Entry 3L02 (X-ray diffraction, 2.30 A resolution); this record covers chain A.

Chain A:
Molecule: N-acetylornithine carbamoyltransferase
Organism: Xanthomonas campestris pv. campestris
Notes: EC 2.1.3.9
UniProtKB: Q8P8J2 (AOTC_XANCP); residue numbers follow UniProt; this construct covers 1-339
Sequence (359 residues; each row starts with the number of its first residue; numbers below 1 keep their minus sign (Met-19 is residue -19)):
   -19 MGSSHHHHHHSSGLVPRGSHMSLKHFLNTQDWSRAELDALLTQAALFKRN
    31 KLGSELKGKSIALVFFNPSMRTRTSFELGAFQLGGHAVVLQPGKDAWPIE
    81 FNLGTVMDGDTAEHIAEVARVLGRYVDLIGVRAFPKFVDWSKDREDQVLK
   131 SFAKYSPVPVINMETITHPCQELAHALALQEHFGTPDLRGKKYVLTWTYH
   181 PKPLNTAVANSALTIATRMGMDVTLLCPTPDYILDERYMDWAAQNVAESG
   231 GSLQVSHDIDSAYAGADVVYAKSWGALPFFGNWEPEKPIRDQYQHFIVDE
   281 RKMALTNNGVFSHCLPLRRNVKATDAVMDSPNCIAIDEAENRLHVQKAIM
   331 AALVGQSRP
Not modelled in the structure: -19 to 2, 335-339
Construct notes: expression tag (-19 to 0); engineered mutation Ala92 (Glu in Q8P8J2)
Modified positions: Lys302 (lysine nz-carboxylic acid; KCX)
Swiss-Prot annotation at these positions:
  - binding site (carbamoyl phosphate): Ser49 to Thr52, Trp77, Arg112, His148 to Gln151, Cys294, Leu295, Arg322
  - binding site (N(2)-acetyl-L-ornithine): Glu144, Lys252, Leu295
  - modified residue: Lys302 (N6-carboxylysine)
  - mutagenesis: Lys302 (K302A/E/R: Significant decrease in enzymatic activity)
Small-molecule neighbours:
  - phosphoric acid mono(formamide)ester (CP): Pro48, Ser49, Met50, Arg51, Thr52, Trp77, Arg112, His148, Gln151, Cys294, Leu295, Pro296, Arg322
  - N-(3-carboxypropanoyl)-L-norvaline (SN0): Trp77, Ala92, Arg112, Phe114, Glu144, His148, His180, Leu184, Asn185, Val188, Lys252, Cys294, Leu295, Pro296, Arg298, Lys302
What the authors report for this chain:
  - mutagenesis - E92A: increased catalytic activity on N-succinylornithine
  - binding site for N-(3-carboxypropanoyl)-L-norvaline: His180, Asn185, Pro296, Arg298, Lys302
  - specificity-determining residues: Asn185, Lys302 (proposed by the authors, not directly observed)

Overview:
Ligands of chain A: N-(3-carboxypropanoyl)-L-norvaline and phosphoric acid mono(formamide)ester. From UniProt:
13 carbamoyl phosphate-binding residues, 3 N(2)-acetyl-L-ornithine-binding residues and one mutagenesis site.
The paper reports a binding site for N-(3-carboxypropanoyl)-L-norvaline at His180, Asn185 and Pro296 among
others; E92A increases catalytic activity on N-succinylornithine.
Chain A is N-acetylornithine carbamoyltransferase (Xanthomonas campestris pv. campestris); the structure,
Crystal structure of N-acetyl-L-ornithine transcarbamylase E92A mutant complexed with carbamyl phosphate and
N-succinyl-L-norvaline, was determined by X-ray diffraction together with 3L04, 3L05, 3L06 and 2G7M from the
same study.
